Entry 7SG2 (X-ray diffraction, 3.10 A resolution); this record covers chains E and C of the 5 polymer chains in the assembly.

# Chain E
Protein: T-cell receptor, xpa5, beta chain
Source organism: Homo sapiens
Sequence (246 residues; row label = number of the first residue in the row; note: 12 numbers in that range are skipped by the numbering (no residue carries them; nothing is unmodelled there); numbering starts at 0):
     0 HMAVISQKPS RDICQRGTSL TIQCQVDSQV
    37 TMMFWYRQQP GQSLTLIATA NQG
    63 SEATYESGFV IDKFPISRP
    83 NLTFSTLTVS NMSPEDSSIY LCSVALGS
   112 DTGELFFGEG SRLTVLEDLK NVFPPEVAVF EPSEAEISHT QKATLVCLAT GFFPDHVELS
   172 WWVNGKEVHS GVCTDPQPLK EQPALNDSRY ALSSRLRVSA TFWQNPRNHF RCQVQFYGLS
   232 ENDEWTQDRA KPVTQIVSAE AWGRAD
Not modelled in the structure: 0-1, 256-257
Cystine bridges: Cys23-Cys104, Cys158-Cys223
Metal / ion sites: Ca2+: Asp11, Ile12, Ser231

# Chain C
Protein: DQ2-glia-omega1 peptide
Source organism: Homo sapiens
Sequence (13 residues; row label = number of the first residue in the row; numbering starts at 0):
     0 QPFPQPEQPF PGS

# Interface between chain E and chain C
Residue-residue contacts - 9 pairs, chain E then chain C:
  Gln28(E) - Phe9(C)
  Gln28(E) - Gly11(C)
  Gln28(E) - Ser12(C)
  Thr37(E) - Pro8(C)
  Leu108(E) - Pro8(C)
  Gly109(E) - Gln7(C)
  Ser110(E) - Pro5(C)
  Asp112(E) - Phe2(C)
  Asp112(E) - Pro5(C)
Other interface residues (no listed pair), chain E (7 interface residues in all): Val29
Other interface residues (no listed pair), chain C (8 interface residues in all): Glu6
From the paper, about this interface:
  - specific contacts: Gly109(E)-Gln7(C) (backbone contact)

# Summary
7 residues of chain E and 8 residues of chain C are in contact. The authors report a backbone contact between
Gly109(E) and Gln7(C). Asp11(E), Ile12(E) and Ser231(E) form the Ca2+ site.
Here chain E is T-cell receptor, xpa5, beta chain and chain C is DQ2-glia-omega1 peptide, both from Homo
sapiens. Entry 7SG2 (XPA5 TCR in complex with HLA-DQ2-omega1) was determined by X-ray diffraction together
with 7SG0 and 7SG1 from the same study.
